PDB entry 8A8W | electron microscopy, 4.29 A resolution (low resolution: residue-level contacts below are approximate; hydrogen-bond / salt-bridge calls are withheld) | chains A and G of the 7 polymer chains in the assembly

== Chain A ==
Name: ATP-dependent Clp protease ATP-binding subunit ClpC1
From: Mycobacterium tuberculosis
Notes: EC 3.4.-.-
UniProtKB: P9WPC9 (CLPC1_MYCTU); residue numbers follow UniProt; this construct covers 1-848
Amino-acid sequence (856 residues; numbered 1 to 856; the number before each row is that of its first residue):
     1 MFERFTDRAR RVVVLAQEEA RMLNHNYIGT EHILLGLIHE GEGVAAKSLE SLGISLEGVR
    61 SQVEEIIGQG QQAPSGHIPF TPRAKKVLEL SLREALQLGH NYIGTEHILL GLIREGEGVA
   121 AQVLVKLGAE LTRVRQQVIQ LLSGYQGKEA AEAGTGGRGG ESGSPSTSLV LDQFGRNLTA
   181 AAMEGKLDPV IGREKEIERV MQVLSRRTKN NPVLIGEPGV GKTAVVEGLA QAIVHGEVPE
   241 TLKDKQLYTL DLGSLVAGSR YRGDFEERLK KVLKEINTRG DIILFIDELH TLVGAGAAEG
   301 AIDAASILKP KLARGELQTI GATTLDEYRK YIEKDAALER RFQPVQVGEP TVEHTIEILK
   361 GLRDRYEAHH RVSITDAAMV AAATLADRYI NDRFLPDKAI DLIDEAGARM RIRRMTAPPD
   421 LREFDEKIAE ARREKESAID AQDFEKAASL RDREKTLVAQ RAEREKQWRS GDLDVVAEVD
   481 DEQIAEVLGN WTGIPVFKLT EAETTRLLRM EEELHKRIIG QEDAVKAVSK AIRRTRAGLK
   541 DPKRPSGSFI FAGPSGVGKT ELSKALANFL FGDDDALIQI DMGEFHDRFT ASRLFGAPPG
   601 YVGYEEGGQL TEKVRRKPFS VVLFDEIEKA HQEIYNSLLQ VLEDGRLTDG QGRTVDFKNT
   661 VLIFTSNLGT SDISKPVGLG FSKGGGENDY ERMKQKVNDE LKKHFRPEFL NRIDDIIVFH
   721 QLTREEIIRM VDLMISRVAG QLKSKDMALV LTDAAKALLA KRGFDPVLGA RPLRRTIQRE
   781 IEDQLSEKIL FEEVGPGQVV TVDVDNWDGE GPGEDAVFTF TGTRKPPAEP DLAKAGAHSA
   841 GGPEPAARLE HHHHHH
Disordered / not traced: 1-167, 416-476, 597-607, 670-688, 810-814, 822-856
Sequence notes: expression tag (849-856)
Ligand contacts:
  - ADP (adenosine-5'-diphosphate), molecule 1: Pro189, Val190, Ile191, Arg193, Glu217, Pro218, Gly219, Val220, Gly221, Lys222, Thr223, Ala224, His354, Ile358, Leu362, Pro396, Asp397, Ile400
  - ADP, molecule 2: Arg314, Arg340, Arg341
Curated features (UniProtKB/Swiss-Prot):
  - binding site (ATP): Gly216 to Thr223, Gly553 to Thr560
Reported in the primary citation:
  - mutagenesis - F444A: increased catalytic activity (ATPase activity)
  - mutagenesis - F444A: unchanged catalytic activity on FITC-casein
  - mutagenesis - F444A: unchanged catalytic activity on GFPssra

== Chain G ==
Name: Bound polypeptide
From: Mycobacterium tuberculosis
Amino-acid sequence (25 residues; numbered 1 to 25; the number before each row is that of its first residue; X marks 25 residues of unknown identity (built as UNK)):
     1 XXXXXXXXXX XXXXXXXXXX XXXXX

== Interface between chain A and chain G ==
Chain A side of the interface, 4 residues: Arg260, Tyr261, Arg262, Phe589

== Overview ==
Chain A and chain G make no direct contact in this assembly. Chain A binds ADP. From UniProt: 16 ATP-binding
residues on chain A. The paper reports that F444A of chain A increases catalytic activity (ATPase activity);
F444A of chain A leaves catalytic activity on FITC-casein unchanged.
Chain A is ATP-dependent Clp protease ATP-binding subunit ClpC1 and chain G is Bound polypeptide, both from
Mycobacterium tuberculosis; the structure, Mycobacterium tuberculosis ClpC1 hexamer structure bound to the
natural product antibiotic Ecumycin (class 1), was determined by electron microscopy together with 8A8U and
8A8V from the same study.
